PDB entry 9DWH | electron microscopy, 3.30 A resolution | chains B and J of the 12 polymer chains in the assembly

Chain B:
Molecule: Histone H4
From: Homo sapiens
Reference sequence: P62805 (H4_HUMAN); residues 1-102 here correspond to UniProt positions 2-103 (UniProt number = residue number + 1)
Amino-acid sequence (102 residues; numbered 1 to 102; the number before each row is that of its first residue):
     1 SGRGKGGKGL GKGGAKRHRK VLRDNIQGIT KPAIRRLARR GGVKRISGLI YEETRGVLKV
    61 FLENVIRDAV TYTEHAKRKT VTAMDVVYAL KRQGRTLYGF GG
Disordered / not traced: 1-19, 102
Swiss-Prot annotation at these positions:
  - DNA-binding region: Lys16 to Lys20
  - modified residue: Ser1 (N-acetylserine), Arg3 (Asymmetric dimethylarginine), Lys5 (N6-(2-hydroxyisobutyryl)lysine), Lys8 (N6-(2-hydroxyisobutyryl)lysine), Lys12 (N6-(2-hydroxyisobutyryl)lysine), Lys16 (N6-(2-hydroxyisobutyryl)lysine), Lys20 (N6,N6,N6-trimethyllysine), Lys31 (N6-(2-hydroxyisobutyryl)lysine), Lys44 (N6-(2-hydroxyisobutyryl)lysine), Ser47 (Phosphoserine), Tyr51 (Phosphotyrosine), Lys59 (N6-(2-hydroxyisobutyryl)lysine), Lys77 (N6-(2-hydroxyisobutyryl)lysine), Lys79 (N6-(2-hydroxyisobutyryl)lysine), Thr80 (Phosphothreonine), Tyr88 (Phosphotyrosine), Lys91 (N6-(2-hydroxyisobutyryl)lysine)
  - cross-link (Glycyl lysine isopeptide (Lys-Gly)): Lys12 (interchain with G-Cter in SUMO2), Lys20 (interchain with G-Cter in SUMO2), Lys31 (interchain with G-Cter in SUMO2), Lys59 (interchain with G-Cter in SUMO2), Lys79 (interchain with G-Cter in SUMO2), Lys91 (interchain with G-Cter in SUMO2)

Chain J:
Molecule: 601 J strand (non-damaged strand)
Sequence (147 nucleotides; row label = number of the first residue in the row):
     1 ATCGGATGTA TATATCTGAC ACGTGCCTGG AGACTAGGGA GTAATCCCCT TGGCGGTTAA
    61 AACGCGGGGG ACAGCGCGTA CGTGCGTTTA AGCGGTGCTA GAGCTGTCTA CGACCAATTG
   121 AGCGGCCTCG GCACCGGGAT TCTCGAT

How chain B and chain J interact:
Pairs across the interface - 11 pairs, chain B then chain J:
  Arg35(B) - DG82(J)  salt bridge to the phosphate
  Lys44(B) - DG82(J)  phosphate contact
  Arg45(B) - DC81(J)  hydrogen bond to the sugar
  Arg45(B) - DG82(J)  phosphate contact
  Ile46(B) - DC81(J)  sugar contact
  Ile46(B) - DG82(J)  hydrogen bond to the phosphate
  Ser47(B) - DC81(J)  hydrogen bond to the phosphate
  Gly48(B) - DC81(J)  hydrogen bond to the phosphate
  Arg78(B) - DA102(J)  phosphate contact
  Lys79(B) - DA102(J)  hydrogen bond to the phosphate
  Thr80(B) - DA102(J)  hydrogen bond to the phosphate
Also at the interface, not in a pair above, chain B (12 interface residues in all): Arg39, Tyr51, Lys77
Also at the interface, not in a pair above, chain J (6 interface residues in all): DT83, DG101, DG103

In short:
Chain B and chain J form an interface of 12 and 6 residues respectively, with 6 hydrogen bonds and 1 salt
bridge. Among the polar pairs are Arg45(B)-DC81(J), Ile46(B)-DG82(J) and Ser47(B)-DC81(J). Curated annotation
(UniProt) lists a DNA-binding region on chain B.
Here chain B is Histone H4 (Homo sapiens) and chain J is 601 J strand (non-damaged strand). Entry 9DWH (DNA
Polymerase Beta bound to a nucleosome containing a 1-nt gap at SHL-4.5 (State 2, composite)) was determined by
electron microscopy.
